Entry 7BOD (electron microscopy, 2.88 A resolution); this record covers chains A and R of the 13 polymer chains in the assembly.

[Chain A]
Molecule: 16S rRNA (body domain of 30S subunit)
Organism: Escherichia coli (strain K12)
Sequence (1542 nucleotides; numbered 1 to 1542; the number before each row is that of its first residue):
     1 AAAUUGAAGA GUUUGAUCAU GGCUCAGAUU GAACGCUGGC GGCAGGCCUA ACACAUGCAA
    61 GUCGAACGGU AACAGGAAGA AGCUUGCUUC UUUGCUGACG AGUGGCGGAC GGGUGAGUAA
   121 UGUCUGGGAA ACUGCCUGAU GGAGGGGGAU AACUACUGGA AACGGUAGCU AAUACCGCAU
   181 AACGUCGCAA GACCAAAGAG GGGGACCUUC GGGCCUCUUG CCAUCGGAUG UGCCCAGAUG
   241 GGAUUAGCUA GUAGGUGGGG UAACGGCUCA CCUAGGCGAC GAUCCCUAGC UGGUCUGAGA
   301 GGAUGACCAG CCACACUGGA ACUGAGACAC GGUCCAGACU CCUACGGGAG GCAGCAGUGG
   361 GGAAUAUUGC ACAAUGGGCG CAAGCCUGAU GCAGCCAUGC CGCGUGUAUG AAGAAGGCCU
   421 UCGGGUUGUA AAGUACUUUC AGCGGGGAGG AAGGGAGUAA AGUUAAUACC UUUGCUCAUU
   481 GACGUUACCC GCAGAAGAAG CACCGGCUAA CUCCGUGCCA GCAGCCXCGG UAAUACGGAG
   541 GGUGCAAGCG UUAAUCGGAA UUACUGGGCG UAAAGCGCAC GCAGGCGGUU UGUUAAGUCA
   601 GAUGUGAAAU CCCCGGGCUC AACCUGGGAA CUGCAUCUGA UACUGGCAAG CUUGAGUCUC
   661 GUAGAGGGGG GUAGAAUUCC AGGUGUAGCG GUGAAAUGCG UAGAGAUCUG GAGGAAUACC
   721 GGUGGCGAAG GCGGCCCCCU GGACGAAGAC UGACGCUCAG GUGCGAAAGC GUGGGGAGCA
   781 AACAGGAUUA GAUACCCUGG UAGUCCACGC CGUAAACGAU GUCGACUUGG AGGUUGUGCC
   841 CUUGAGGCGU GGCUUCCGGA GCUAACGCGU UAAGUCGACC GCCUGGGGAG UACGGCCGCA
   901 AGGUUAAAAC UCAAAUGAAU UGACGGGGGC CCGCACAAGC GGUGGAGCAU GUGGUUUAAU
   961 UCGAUGXAAC GCGAAGAACC UUACCUGGUC UUGACAUCCA CGGAAGUUUU CAGAGAUGAG
  1021 AAUGUGCCUU CGGGAACCGU GAGACAGGUG CUGCAUGGCU GUCGUCAGCU CGUGUUGUGA
  1081 AAUGUUGGGU UAAGUCCCGC AACGAGCGCA ACCCUUAUCC UUUGUUGCCA GCGGUCCGGC
  1141 CGGGAACUCA AAGGAGACUG CCAGUGAUAA ACUGGAGGAA GGUGGGGAUG ACGUCAAGUC
  1201 AUCAUGGCCC UUACGACCAG GGCUACACAC GUGCUACAAU GGCGCAUACA AAGAGAAGCG
  1261 ACCUCGCGAG AGCAAGCGGA CCUCAUAAAG UGCGUCGUAG UCCGGAUUGG AGUCUGCAAC
  1321 UCGACUCCAU GAAGUCGGAA UCGCUAGUAA UCGUGGAUCA GAAUGCCACG GUGAAUACGU
  1381 UCCCGGGCCU UGUACACACC GCCCGUXACA CCAUGGGAGU GGGUUGCAAA AGAAGUAGGU
  1441 AGCUUAACCU UCGGGAGGGC GCUUACCACU UUGUGAUUCA UGACUGGGGU GAAGUCGUAA
  1501 CAAGGUAACC GUAGGGGAAC CUGCGGUUGG AUCACCUCCU UA
Not modelled in the structure: 931-1386, 1535-1542
Modified residues: PSU (pseudouridine-5'-monophosphate) at position 516, G7M (N7-methyl-guanosine-5'-monophosphate) at position 527, 2MG (2N-methylguanosine-5'-monophosphate) at position 966, 5MC (5-methylcytidine-5'-monophosphate) at position 967, 2MG (2N-methylguanosine-5'-monophosphate) at position 1207, 4OC (4n,o2'-methylcytidine-5'-monophosphate) at position 1402, 5MC (5-methylcytidine-5'-monophosphate) at position 1407, UR3 (3-methyluridine-5'-monophoshate) at position 1498, 2MG (2N-methylguanosine-5'-monophosphate) at position 1516, MA6 (6N-dimethyladenosine-5'-monophoshate) at position 1518, MA6 (6N-dimethyladenosine-5'-monophoshate) at position 1519
Glycans and other covalent adducts: covalent link G791-UR3_1498
Bound ions: Mg2+ site 1 near G21 (its only coordinating residue here); Mg2+ site 2 near A53 (its only coordinating residue here); Mg2+ site 3: A59, U387; Mg2+ site 4 near G100 (its only coordinating residue here); Mg2+ site 5: A109, G331; Mg2+ site 6: A116, G117, G289; Mg2+ site 7: G145, A197; Mg2+ site 8 near A171 (its only coordinating residue here); Mg2+ site 9: A174, C175; Mg2+ site 10: U180, A195; Mg2+ site 11: G299, G558; Mg2+ site 12 near A306 (its only coordinating residue here); 29 more Mg2+ sites not listed
From the paper describing this entry:
  - contacts within the chain: U921-A1396, A923-U1393, A1507-G1530 (pi stacking)
  - conformationally variable residues: U1393 to A1396

[Chain R]
Protein: 30S ribosomal protein S18
Organism: Escherichia coli (strain K12)
Reference sequence: P0A7T7 (RS18_ECOLI); residue numbers follow UniProt; this construct covers 1-75
Amino-acid sequence (75 residues; each row starts with the number of its first residue):
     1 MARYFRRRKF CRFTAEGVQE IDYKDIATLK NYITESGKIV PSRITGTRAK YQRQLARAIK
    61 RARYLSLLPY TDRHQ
Not modelled in the structure: 1-9, 75
Swiss-Prot annotation at these positions:
  - modified residue: Ala2 (N-acetylalanine)

[Interface between chain A and chain R]
Residue-residue contacts (37):
  A663(A) with Lys50(R), salt bridge to the phosphate; Arg53(R), hydrogen bond to the phosphate
  G664(A) with Arg53(R), salt bridge to the phosphate; Arg57(R), salt bridge to the phosphate
  U672(A) with Tyr64(R), hydrogen bond to the sugar
  A673(A) with Tyr64(R), sugar contact; Tyr70(R), hydrogen bond to the sugar
  G674(A) with Tyr70(R), sugar contact; His74(R), phosphate contact
  A675(A) with His74(R), salt bridge to the phosphate
  A718(A) with Lys38(R), base contact; Arg63(R), base contact; Tyr70(R), hydrogen bond to the base
  C719(A) with Lys38(R), base contact; Ile39(R), hydrogen bond to the base; Arg63(R), base contact
  C720(A) with Ile39(R), phosphate contact; Val40(R), sugar contact; Pro41(R), phosphate contact; Gln52(R), phosphate contact; Ala56(R), sugar contact; Lys60(R), hydrogen bond to the base
  G721(A) with Pro41(R), phosphate contact; Ser42(R), hydrogen bond to the phosphate; Gln52(R), phosphate contact
  G734(A) with Lys60(R), hydrogen bond to the phosphate
  C735(A) with Lys60(R), salt bridge to the phosphate; Arg61(R), phosphate contact
  C736(A) with Arg61(R), salt bridge to the phosphate
  U834(A) with Ala49(R), phosphate contact; Arg53(R), phosphate contact
  U835(A) with Lys50(R), phosphate contact; Arg53(R), salt bridge to the phosphate
  G836(A) with Lys50(R), salt bridge to the phosphate
  G844(A) with Ala15(R), hydrogen bond to the sugar
  A845(A) with Thr14(R), phosphate contact; Ala15(R), phosphate contact
Interface residues without a listed pair, chain A (19 interface residues in all): U662
Interface residues without a listed pair, chain R (23 interface residues in all): Gly17, Gly37, Arg48, Thr71

[In short]
19 residues of chain A and 23 residues of chain R are in contact, with 9 hydrogen bonds and 8 salt bridges.
Polar pairs include A718(A)-Tyr70(R), C719(A)-Ile39(R) and C720(A)-Lys60(R). A59(A) and U387(A) form the Mg2+
site 3. From the paper: conformational variability at U1393(A); contacts within the chain involving U921(A),
A1396(A) and A923(A) among others.
Chain A is 16S rRNA (body domain of 30S subunit) and chain R is 30S ribosomal protein S18, both from
Escherichia coli (strain K12); the structure, Bacterial 30S ribosomal subunit assembly complex state M (body
domain), was determined by electron microscopy (same publication as 7AF3, 7AF5, 7AF8, 7AFA, 7AFD, 7AFH and 17
further entries).
